PDB entry 4ND7 | X-ray diffraction, 2.00 A resolution | chain A

# Chain A
Protein: Tyrosine--tRNA ligase
Source organism: Methanocaldococcus jannaschii
Notes: EC 6.1.1.1
UniProtKB: Q57834 (SYY_METJA); residues 1-306 here = UniProt positions 1-306
Chain sequence (314 residues; each row starts with the number of its first residue):
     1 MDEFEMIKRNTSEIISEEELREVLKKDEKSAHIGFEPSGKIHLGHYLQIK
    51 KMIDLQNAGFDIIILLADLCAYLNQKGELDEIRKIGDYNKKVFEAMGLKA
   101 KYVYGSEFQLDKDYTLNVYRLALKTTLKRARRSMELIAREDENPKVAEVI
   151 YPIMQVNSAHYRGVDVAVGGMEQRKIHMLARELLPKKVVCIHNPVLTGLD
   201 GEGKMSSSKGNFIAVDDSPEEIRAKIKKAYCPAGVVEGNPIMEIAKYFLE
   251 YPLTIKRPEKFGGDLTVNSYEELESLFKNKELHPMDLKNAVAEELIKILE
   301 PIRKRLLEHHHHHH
Unresolved in the structure: 311-314
Differences from the reference sequence: engineered mutation His-32 (Tyr in Q57834), Cys-70 (His in Q57834), Ser-158 (Asp in Q57834), Ala-159 (Ile in Q57834), Arg-162 (Leu in Q57834); expression tag (307-314)
Glycans and other covalent adducts: beta-mercaptoethanol (BME) linked to Cys-70
Metal / ion sites: Na+ near Asp-27 (its only coordinating residue here)
From the paper describing this entry:
  - binding site for beta-mercaptoethanol: Cys-70
  - conformationally variable residues (helix shift, order/disorder transition): Leu-66 to Tyr-88, Leu-127 to Gln-155

# Overview
The paper reports a binding site for beta-mercaptoethanol at Cys-70; conformational variability at Leu-66 and
Leu-127.
Chain A is Tyrosine--tRNA ligase (Methanocaldococcus jannaschii); the structure, Crystal structure of apo
3-nitro-tyrosine tRNA synthetase (5B) in the closed form, was determined by X-ray diffraction together with
4ND6 and 4NDA from the same study.
